3VPA - chain A; structure by X-ray diffraction, 2.49 A resolution.

== Chain A ==
Molecule: Cell division protein FtsZ
Source organism: Staphylococcus aureus
UniProtKB: P0A029 (FTSZ_STAAM); numbering as in UniProt (aligned over 12-316)
Sequence (308 residues; row label = number of the first residue in the row):
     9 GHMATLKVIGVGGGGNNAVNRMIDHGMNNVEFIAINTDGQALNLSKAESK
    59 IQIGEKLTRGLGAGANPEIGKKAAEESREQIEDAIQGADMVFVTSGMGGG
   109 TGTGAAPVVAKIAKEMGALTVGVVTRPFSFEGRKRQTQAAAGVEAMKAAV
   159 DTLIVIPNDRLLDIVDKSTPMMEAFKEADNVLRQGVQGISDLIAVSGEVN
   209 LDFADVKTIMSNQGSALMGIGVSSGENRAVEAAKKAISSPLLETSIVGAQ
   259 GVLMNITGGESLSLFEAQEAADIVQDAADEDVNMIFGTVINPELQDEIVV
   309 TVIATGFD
Not modelled in the structure: 9-11, 32-37, 138-146, 316
Construct notes: expression tag (9-11)
Curated features (UniProtKB/Swiss-Prot):
  - binding site (GTP): Gly21 to Asn25, Arg29, Ala71 to Ala73, Gly108 to Gly110, Glu139, Arg143, Asn166, Asp187
  - mutagenesis: Asn208 (N208A: Lack of GTPase activity. Does not polymerize in the presence of calcium ions)
Reported in the primary citation:
  - conformationally variable residues (helix shift, loop rearrangement, order/disorder transition): Ile31 to Asn37, Thr66 to Pro75, Phe136 to Gln146, Phe183, Asp199 to Ser204, Ser231 to Arg236
  - mutagenesis - N208A: abolished catalytic activity

== Overview ==
From UniProt: 16 GTP-binding residues and one mutagenesis site. From the paper: N208A abolishes catalytic
activity; conformational variability at Ile31, Thr66 and Phe136 among others.
Chain A is Cell division protein FtsZ (Staphylococcus aureus); the structure, Staphylococcus aureus FtsZ
apo-form, was determined by X-ray diffraction (same publication as 3VO8, 3VO9, 3VOA and 3VOB).
